PDB entry 8SY7 | electron microscopy, 2.65 A resolution | chains G and I of the 8 polymer chains in the assembly

Chain G:
Name: DNA-directed RNA polymerase subunit alpha
Organism: Escherichia coli
Notes: EC 2.7.7.6
UniProtKB: P0A7Z4 (RPOA_ECOLI); residues 1-329 here = UniProt positions 1-329
Sequence (329 residues; row label = number of the first residue in the row):
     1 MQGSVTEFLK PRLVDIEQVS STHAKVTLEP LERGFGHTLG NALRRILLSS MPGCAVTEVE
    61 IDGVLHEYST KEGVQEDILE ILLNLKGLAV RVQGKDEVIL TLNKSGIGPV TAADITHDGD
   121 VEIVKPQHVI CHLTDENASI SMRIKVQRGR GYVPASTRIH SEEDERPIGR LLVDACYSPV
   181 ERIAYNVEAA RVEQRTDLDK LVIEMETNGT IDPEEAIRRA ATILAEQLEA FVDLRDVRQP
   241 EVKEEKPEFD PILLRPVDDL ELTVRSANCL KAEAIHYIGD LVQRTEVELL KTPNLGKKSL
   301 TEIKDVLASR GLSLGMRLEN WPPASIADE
Disordered / not traced: 1-5, 159-166, 235-329
Curated features (UniProtKB/Swiss-Prot):
  - region: E162 to E165 (Required for interaction with Crp at class II promoters)
  - modified residue: R265 (ADP-ribosylarginine), K297 (N6-acetyllysine), K298 (N6-acetyllysine)
  - mutagenesis: R45 (R45C: In rpoA112; temperature-sensitive, blocks RNA polymerase assembly), E162 to E165 (5-fold decrease in CRP-class II promoter-dependent transcription), E165 (E165K: 5-fold decrease in CRP-class II promoter-dependent transcription), R191 (R191C: In rpoA101; temperature-sensitive)

Chain I:
Name: DNA-directed RNA polymerase subunit beta
Organism: Escherichia coli
Notes: EC 2.7.7.6
UniProtKB: P0A8V2 (RPOB_ECOLI); residues 1-1342 here = UniProt positions 1-1342
Sequence (1342 residues; numbered 1 to 1342; the number before each row is that of its first residue):
     1 MVYSYTEKKR IRKDFGKRPQ VLDVPYLLSI QLDSFQKFIE QDPEGQYGLE AAFRSVFPIQ
    61 SYSGNSELQY VSYRLGEPVF DVQECQIRGV TYSAPLRVKL RLVIYEREAP EGTVKDIKEQ
   121 EVYMGEIPLM TDNGTFVING TERVIVSQLH RSPGVFFDSD KGKTHSSGKV LYNARIIPYR
   181 GSWLDFEFDP KDNLFVRIDR RRKLPATIIL RALNYTTEQI LDLFFEKVIF EIRDNKLQME
   241 LVPERLRGET ASFDIEANGK VYVEKGRRIT ARHIRQLEKD DVKLIEVPVE YIAGKVVAKD
   301 YIDESTGELI CAANMELSLD LLAKLSQSGH KRIETLFTND LDHGPYISET LRVDPTNDRL
   361 SALVEIYRMM RPGEPPTREA AESLFENLFF SEDRYDLSAV GRMKFNRSLL REEIEGSGIL
   421 SKDDIIDVMK KLIDIRNGKG EVDDIDHLGN RRIRSVGEMA ENQFRVGLVR VERAVKERLS
   481 LGDLDTLMPQ DMINAKPISA AVKEFFGSSQ LSQFMDQNNP LSEITHKRRI SALGPGGLTR
   541 ERAGFEVRDV HPTHYGRVCP IETPEGPNIG LINSLSVYAQ TNEYGFLETP YRKVTDGVVT
   601 DEIHYLSAIE EGNYVIAQAN SNLDEEGHFV EDLVTCRSKG ESSLFSRDQV DYMDVSTQQV
   661 VSVGASLIPF LEHDDANRAL MGANMQRQAV PTLRADKPLV GTGMERAVAV DSGVTAVAKR
   721 GGVVQYVDAS RIVIKVNEDE MYPGEAGIDI YNLTKYTRSN QNTCINQMPC VSLGEPVERG
   781 DVLADGPSTD LGELALGQNM RVAFMPWNGY NFEDSILVSE RVVQEDRFTT IHIQELACVS
   841 RDTKLGPEEI TADIPNVGEA ALSKLDESGI VYIGAEVTGG DILVGKVTPK GETQLTPEEK
   901 LLRAIFGEKA SDVKDSSLRV PNGVSGTVID VQVFTRDGVE KDKRALEIEE MQLKQAKKDL
   961 SEELQILEAG LFSRIRAVLV AGGVEAEKLD KLPRDRWLEL GLTDEEKQNQ LEQLAEQYDE
  1021 LKHEFEKKLE AKRRKITQGD DLAPGVLKIV KVYLAVKRRI QPGDKMAGRH GNKGVISKIN
  1081 PIEDMPYDEN GTPVDIVLNP LGVPSRMNIG QILETHLGMA AKGIGDKINA MLKQQQEVAK
  1141 LREFIQRAYD LGADVRQKVD LSTFSDEEVM RLAENLRKGM PIATPVFDGA KEAEIKELLK
  1201 LGDLPTSGQI RLYDGRTGEQ FERPVTVGYM YMLKLNHLVD DKMHARSTGS YSLVTQQPLG
  1261 GKAQFGGQRF GEMEVWALEA YGAAYTLQEM LTVKSDDVNG RTKMYKNIVD GNHQMEPGMP
  1321 ESFNVLLKEI RSLGINIELE DE
Disordered / not traced: 227-336, 890-912, 978-1016
Ligand contacts: X0O ([[(2R,3S,4R,5S)-5-(4-azanyl-1-methyl-2-oxidanylidene-pyrimidin-5-yl)-3,4-bis(oxidanyl)oxolan-2-yl]methoxy-oxidanyl-phosphoryl] phosphono hydrogen phosphate): R678, M681, D814, K1073, R1106
Curated features (UniProtKB/Swiss-Prot):
  - modified residue (N6-acetyllysine): K1022, K1200
  - mutagenesis: I561 (I561S: Resistant to antibiotics salinamide A and B), I569 (I569S: Resistant to antibiotics salinamide A and B), A665 (A665E: Resistant to antibiotics salinamide A and B), D675 (D675A/G: Resistant to antibiotics salinamide A and B), N677 (N677H/K: Resistant to antibiotics salinamide A and B), L680 (L680M: Resistant to antibiotics salinamide A and B), E813 (E813K: Disrupts the enzyme's active center)
From the paper describing this entry:
  - binding site for X0O: R678, R1106

Chain G / chain I interface:
Residue-residue contacts (51):
  N41(G) with R1216(I); T1217(I), hydrogen bond (side chain-backbone); G1218(I), hydrogen bond (side chain-backbone)
  R44(G) with Y1087(I); G1091(I)
  R45(G) with E1083(I); D1084(I), salt bridge; G1215(I), hydrogen bond (side chain-backbone); R1216(I)
  S49(G) with E1083(I)
  L65(G) with I873(I)
  H66(G) with I873(I); G874(I); I929(I)
  E67(G) with K1057(I), salt bridge
  Y68(G) with Y756(I); I831(I), hydrophobic; K1057(I)
  T70(G) with A729(I); S730(I), hydrogen bond; K755(I)
  K71(G) with D728(I)
  G73(G) with Y726(I); D728(I), hydrogen bond (backbone-side chain)
  V74(G) with D728(I); A729(I)
  Q75(G) with V727(I); A729(I); P769(I); V771(I)
  D77(G) with K755(I), salt bridge; Y756(I), hydrogen bond
  L79(G) with L693(I), hydrophobic
  L83(G) with R694(I)
  K86(G) with Q824(I); D826(I), salt bridge
  T134(G) with V727(I), hydrogen bond (side chain-backbone); L773(I)
  Y152(G) with Q824(I)
  P154(G) with R1059(I)
  S156(G) with R1059(I)
  I168(G) with Y872(I), hydrophobic; I873(I); G874(I); A875(I)
  E181(G) with R821(I)
  R182(G) with N1090(I), hydrogen bond (side chain-backbone); G1091(I)
  I183(G) with G1091(I)
  A184(G) with N1090(I)
  Y185(G) with Y1087(I)
Other interface residues (no listed pair), chain G (32 interface residues in all): L48, S69, E72, E76, D135
Other interface residues (no listed pair), chain I (39 interface residues in all): N766, E820, V823, T927, V928, A1055, T1092

Overview:
The interface between chain G and chain I involves 32 residues on one side and 39 on the other, with 8
hydrogen bonds and 4 salt bridges. Among the polar pairs are R45(G)-D1084(I), E67(G)-K1057(I) and
D77(G)-K755(I). Chain I binds compound X0O. The paper reports a binding site for X0O at R678(I) and R1106(I).
Chain G is DNA-directed RNA polymerase subunit alpha and chain I is DNA-directed RNA polymerase subunit beta,
both from Escherichia coli; the structure, E. coli DNA-directed RNA polymerase transcription elongation
complex bound the unnatural dB-STP base pair in the ..., was determined by electron microscopy together with
8SY5 and 8SY6 from the same study.
